Entry 7A5E (X-ray diffraction, 1.90 A resolution); this record covers chain A.

# Chain A
Molecule: Osmotic avoidance abnormal protein 3
Source organism: Caenorhabditis elegans
UniProtKB: P46873 (OSM3_CAEEL); residue numbers follow UniProt; this construct covers 2-337
Sequence (346 residues; each row starts with the number of its first residue; numbering starts at 0):
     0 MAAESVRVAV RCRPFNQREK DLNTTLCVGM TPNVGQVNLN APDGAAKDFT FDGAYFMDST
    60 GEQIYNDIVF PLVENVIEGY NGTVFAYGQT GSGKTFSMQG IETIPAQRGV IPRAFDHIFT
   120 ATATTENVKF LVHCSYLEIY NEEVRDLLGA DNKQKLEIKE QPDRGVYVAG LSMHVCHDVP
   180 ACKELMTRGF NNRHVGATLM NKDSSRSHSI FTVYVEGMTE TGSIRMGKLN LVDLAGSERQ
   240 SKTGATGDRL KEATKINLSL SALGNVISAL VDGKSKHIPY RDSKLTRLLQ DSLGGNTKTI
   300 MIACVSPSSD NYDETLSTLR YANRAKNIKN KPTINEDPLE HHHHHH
Disordered / not traced: 0, 339-345
Differences from the reference sequence: initiating methionine (0); expression tag (1, 338-345)
Ion coordination: Mg2+: T94, S204 (together with AMP-PNP)
Ligand contacts: AMP-PNP (ANP; phosphoaminophosphonic acid-adenylate ester): R10, R12, P13, Q88, T89, G90, S91, G92, K93, T94, F95, N200, D202, S203, S204, D232, A234, G235
From the paper describing this entry:
  - binding site for AMP-PNP: S204, R205, G235, E237

# In short
Ligands of chain A: AMP-PNP. The Mg2+ site is built by T94 and S204. From the paper: a binding site for
AMP-PNP at S204, R205 and G235 among others.
Chain A is Osmotic avoidance abnormal protein 3 (Caenorhabditis elegans); the structure, OSM-3 kinesin motor
domain complexed with Mg.AMPPNP, was determined by X-ray diffraction (same publication as 7A3Z and 7A40).
